Entry 2VSU (X-ray diffraction, 1.90 A resolution); this record covers chains E and F of the 6 polymer chains in the assembly.

Chain E:
Molecule: P-hydroxycinnamoyl CoA hydratase/lyase
From: Pseudomonas fluorescens
Notes: EC 4.2.1.101
Reference sequence: O69762 (O69762_PSEFL); residues 1-276 here = UniProt positions 1-276
Sequence (276 residues; numbered 1 to 276; the number before each row is that of its first residue):
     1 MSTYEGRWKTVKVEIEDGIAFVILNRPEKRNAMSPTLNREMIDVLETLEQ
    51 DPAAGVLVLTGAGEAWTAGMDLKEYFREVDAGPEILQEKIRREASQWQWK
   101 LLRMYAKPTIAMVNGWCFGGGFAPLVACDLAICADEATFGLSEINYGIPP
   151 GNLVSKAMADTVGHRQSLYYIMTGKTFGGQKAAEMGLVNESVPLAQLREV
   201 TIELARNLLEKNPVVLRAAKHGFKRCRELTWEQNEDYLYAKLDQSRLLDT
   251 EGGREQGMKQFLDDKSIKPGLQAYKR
Disordered / not traced: 1-2, 80-81, 250-276
Differences from the reference sequence: engineered mutation Ala123 (Ser in O69762); conflict Tyr146 (Trp in O69762)
Ligand contacts: acetyl coenzyme A (ACO): Glu28, Lys29, Arg30, Ala32, Ala68, Gly69, Met70, Asp71, Leu72, Trp116, Phe118, Gly119, Gly120, Ser142, Glu143, Tyr146, Ile148
UniProt features mapped onto this chain:
  - binding site (acetyl-CoA): Lys29, Ala68, Met70, Leu72, Gly120, Ser142
  - binding site (vanillin): Tyr75, Gly151, Tyr239
  - mutagenesis: Glu143 (E143A: Abolishes catalytic activity), Tyr239 (Y239F: Increased KM for feruloyl-CoA but retains a significant amount of catalytic activity with a kcat 10 times less than that of the wild-type)
What the authors report for this chain:
  - binding site for 4-hydroxy-3-methoxybenzaldehyde: Tyr239
  - specificity-determining residues: Tyr239
  - catalytic residues: Tyr239 (proposed by the authors, not directly observed)

Chain F:
Molecule: P-hydroxycinnamoyl CoA hydratase/lyase
From: Pseudomonas fluorescens
Notes: EC 4.2.1.101
Reference sequence: O69762 (O69762_PSEFL); numbering as in UniProt (aligned over 1-276)
Sequence (276 residues; numbered 1 to 276; the number before each row is that of its first residue):
     1 MSTYEGRWKTVKVEIEDGIAFVILNRPERRNAMSPTLNREMIDVLETLEQ
    51 DPAAGVLVLTGAGEAWTAGMDLKEYFREVDAGPEILQEKIRREASQWQWK
   101 LLRMYAKPTIAMVNGWCFGGGFAPLVACDLAICADEATFGLSEINWGIPP
   151 GNLVSKAMADTVGHRQSLYYIMTGKTFGGQKAAEMGLVNESVPLAQLREV
   201 TIELARNLLEKNPVVLRAAKHGFKRCRELTWEQNEDYLYAKLDQSRLLDT
   251 EGGREQGMKQFLDDKSIKPGLQAYKR
Disordered / not traced: 1-3, 250-276
Differences from the reference sequence: engineered mutation Ala123 (Ser in O69762); conflict Arg29 (Lys in O69762)
Ligand contacts: acetyl coenzyme A (ACO): Glu28, Arg29, Arg30, Ala32, Glu64, Ala68, Gly69, Met70, Asp71, Leu72, Lys73, Phe76, Trp116, Phe118, Gly119, Gly120, Ser142, Glu143, Trp146, Ile148
UniProt features mapped onto this chain:
  - binding site (acetyl-CoA): Ala68, Met70, Leu72, Gly120, Ser142, Trp146
  - binding site (vanillin): Tyr75, Gly151, Tyr239
  - mutagenesis: Glu143 (E143A: Abolishes catalytic activity), Tyr239 (Y239F: Increased KM for feruloyl-CoA but retains a significant amount of catalytic activity with a kcat 10 times less than that of the wild-type)
What the authors report for this chain:
  - binding site for acetyl coenzyme A: Arg29

Interface between chain E and chain F:
Pairs across the interface (74):
  Arg91(E) - Tyr239(F)
  Arg91(E) - Asp243(F)  salt bridge
  Ser95(E) - Glu235(F)  hydrogen bond
  Trp99(E) - Trp231(F)  hydrophobic
  Trp99(E) - Glu232(F)
  Trp99(E) - Glu235(F)
  Lys100(E) - Glu235(F)  salt bridge
  Arg103(E) - Trp231(F)
  Ile144(E) - Lys211(F)
  Ile144(E) - Val215(F)  hydrophobic
  Ile144(E) - Leu216(F)  hydrophobic
  Asn145(E) - Lys211(F)  hydrogen bond
  Gly147(E) - Val215(F)
  Ile148(E) - Val215(F)
  Ile148(E) - Leu242(F)  hydrophobic
  Pro149(E) - Val215(F)
  Pro149(E) - Ala218(F)  hydrophobic
  Pro149(E) - Ala219(F)
  Pro149(E) - Leu242(F)
  Pro149(E) - Ser245(F)
  Pro150(E) - Ala219(F)
  Asn152(E) - Leu238(F)
  Asn152(E) - Tyr239(F)  hydrogen bond
  Leu153(E) - Trp231(F)
  Leu153(E) - Asn234(F)
  Leu153(E) - Glu235(F)
  Ser155(E) - Phe223(F)
  Ser155(E) - Cys226(F)  hydrogen bond (backbone-side chain)
  Lys156(E) - Cys226(F)  hydrogen bond (side chain-backbone)
  Lys156(E) - Arg227(F)  hydrogen bond (side chain-backbone)
  Lys156(E) - Leu229(F)  hydrogen bond (side chain-backbone)
  Lys156(E) - Trp231(F)
  Lys156(E) - Asn234(F)
  Ala159(E) - Phe223(F)  hydrophobic
  Ala159(E) - Cys226(F)  hydrophobic
  Ala159(E) - Arg227(F)
  Asp160(E) - Trp231(F)  hydrogen bond
  His164(E) - Asp160(F)
  His164(E) - Thr161(F)
  His164(E) - Phe223(F)
  His164(E) - Arg227(F)  hydrogen bond
  Arg165(E) - Leu125(F)  hydrogen bond (side chain-backbone)
  Arg165(E) - Val126(F)
  Arg165(E) - Cys128(F)  hydrogen bond (side chain-backbone)
  Arg165(E) - Asp129(F)  hydrogen bond (side chain-backbone)
  Arg165(E) - Leu130(F)
  Arg165(E) - Ala131(F)
  Arg165(E) - Gly186(F)
  Arg165(E) - Leu187(F)  hydrogen bond (side chain-backbone)
  Arg165(E) - Val188(F)
  Arg165(E) - Asn189(F)  hydrogen bond (backbone-side chain)
  Gln166(E) - Asn189(F)
  Ser167(E) - Phe223(F)
  Leu168(E) - Asp129(F)
  Leu168(E) - Leu130(F)  hydrophobic
  Leu168(E) - Lys220(F)
  Leu168(E) - Phe223(F)  hydrophobic
  Leu168(E) - Lys224(F)
  Tyr169(E) - Leu130(F)
  Tyr169(E) - Asn189(F)
  Tyr169(E) - Leu204(F)  hydrophobic
  Ile171(E) - Ala219(F)  hydrophobic
  Ile171(E) - Phe223(F)  hydrophobic
  Met172(E) - Pro108(F)  hydrophobic
  Met172(E) - Asp129(F)
  Met172(E) - Leu208(F)
  Met172(E) - Lys211(F)
  Met172(E) - Leu216(F)
  Met172(E) - Lys220(F)
  Thr173(E) - Leu204(F)
  Thr173(E) - Asn207(F)
  Thr173(E) - Lys211(F)  hydrogen bond (backbone-side chain)
  Lys175(E) - Asn207(F)  hydrogen bond
  Glu228(E) - Thr230(F)
Other interface residues (no listed pair), chain E (35 interface residues in all): Ala123, Val126, Ala127, Gly151, Ala157, Met158, Arg225
Other interface residues (no listed pair), chain F (38 interface residues in all): Lys241

In short:
35 residues of chain E and 38 residues of chain F are in contact, with 16 hydrogen bonds and 2 salt bridges.
Among the polar pairs are Arg91(E)-Asp243(F), Lys100(E)-Glu235(F) and Ser95(E)-Glu235(F). Ligands of chain E:
acetyl coenzyme A. The paper reports the catalytic residue Tyr239(E); a binding site for
4-hydroxy-3-methoxybenzaldehyde at Tyr239(E).
Here chain E is P-hydroxycinnamoyl CoA hydratase/lyase and chain F is P-hydroxycinnamoyl CoA hydratase/lyase,
both from Pseudomonas fluorescens. Entry 2VSU (A ternary complex of Hydroxycinnamoyl-CoA Hydratase-Lyase
(HCHL) with acetyl-Coenzyme A and vanillin gives insights into substrate ...) was determined by X-ray
diffraction together with 2VSS from the same study.
